4ALA - chains C and H of the 3 polymer chains in the assembly; structure by X-ray diffraction, 1.84 A resolution.

[Chain C]
Molecule: Envelope protein
From: Dengue virus 3
Notes: fragment: domain iii, residues 293-393
UniProt: Q7TGD1 (Q7TGD1_9FLAV); residues 295-395 here correspond to UniProt positions 293-393 (UniProt number = residue number - 2)
Sequence (101 residues; each row starts with the number of its first residue):
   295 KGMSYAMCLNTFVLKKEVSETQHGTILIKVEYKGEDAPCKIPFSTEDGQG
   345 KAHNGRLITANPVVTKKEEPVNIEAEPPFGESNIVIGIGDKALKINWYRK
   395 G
Disordered / not traced: 295-299, 340-349, 375-376, 383-384, 392-395
Cystine bridges: Cys302-Cys333

[Chain H]
Molecule: Fab 2H12 heavy chain
From: Mus musculus
Notes: antibody fragment or engineered binder
Sequence (217 residues; numbered 1 to 217; the number before each row is that of its first residue):
     1 DVQLVEPGAELVQPGASVKMSCKASGYTFSSYWINWEKQRPGKGLEWIGN
    51 IYPGSGTVNYDDKFKSKATLTIDTSSNTAYMQLSSLTSEDSAVYYCTRGG
   101 SHAMDYWGQGTSVTVSSAKTTPPSVYPLAPGCGDTTGSSVTLGCLVKGYF
   151 PESVTVTWNSGSLSSSVHTFPALLQSGLYTMSSSVTVPSSTWPSQTVTCS
   201 VAHPASSTTVDKKLEPR
Disordered / not traced: 132-137, 164-166
Cystine bridges: Cys22-Cys96, Cys144-Cys199

[Interface between chain C and chain H]
Contacting residue pairs (11):
  Lys310(C) - Val58(H)  hydrogen bond (side chain-backbone)
  Ser313(C) - Thr57(H)
  Glu314(C) - Trp33(H)
  Thr315(C) - Trp33(H)
  Gln316(C) - Trp33(H)
  Gln316(C) - Asn35(H)  hydrogen bond
  Gln316(C) - Asn50(H)
  Gln316(C) - Gly99(H)
  Gln316(C) - Gly100(H)  hydrogen bond (side chain-backbone)
  Gln316(C) - Ser101(H)
  Leu321(C) - Asn59(H)
Other interface residues (no listed pair), chain C (7 interface residues in all): Lys323
Other interface residues (no listed pair), chain H (11 interface residues in all): Lys65, Ala103

[In short]
7 residues of chain C face 11 of chain H across their interface, with 3 hydrogen bonds. Polar contacts include
Lys310(C)-Val58(H), Gln316(C)-Asn35(H) and Gln316(C)-Gly100(H).
Here chain C is Envelope protein (Dengue virus 3) and chain H is Fab 2H12 heavy chain (Mus musculus). Entry
4ALA (Structure of Dengue virus DIII in complex with Fab 2H12) was determined by X-ray diffraction (same
publication as 4AL8 and 4AM0).
